Entry 8QFP (X-ray diffraction, 2.20 A resolution); this record covers chains A and B.

# Chain A (and B)
Name: Cysteine dioxygenase
Organism: Thermocatellispora tengchongensis
Notes: chain B of this document is another copy of the same molecule, construct and numbering; everything in this record applies to it too
UniProtKB: A0A840P3H4 (A0A840P3H4_9ACTN); residue numbers follow UniProt; this construct covers 1-184
Sequence (184 residues; each row starts with the number of its first residue):
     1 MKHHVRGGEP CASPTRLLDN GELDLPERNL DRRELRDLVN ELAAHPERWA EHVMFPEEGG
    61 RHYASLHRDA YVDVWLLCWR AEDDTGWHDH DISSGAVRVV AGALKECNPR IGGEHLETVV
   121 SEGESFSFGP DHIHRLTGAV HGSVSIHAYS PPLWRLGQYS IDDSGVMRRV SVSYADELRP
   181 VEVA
Not modelled in the structure: 1-21, 175-184 (chain B: 1-20, 175-184)
Ion coordination: Mg2+: E41 (shared with E22(B), D69(B) of chain B); Mn2+: H88, H90, H134 (together with chloride ion)

# Interface between chain A and chain B
Contacting residue pairs (50):
  D89(A) - R169(B)
  D91(A) - R155(B)  salt bridge
  D91(A) - R169(B)  salt bridge
  D91(A) - S171(B)
  I92(A) - R155(B)
  I92(A) - S171(B)
  P109(A) - G165(B)
  P109(A) - V166(B)
  P109(A) - M167(B)  hydrogen bond (backbone-backbone)
  R110(A) - S164(B)
  R110(A) - G165(B)
  R110(A) - V166(B)
  R110(A) - M167(B)
  I111(A) - R110(B)
  I111(A) - H115(B)
  I111(A) - G165(B)  hydrogen bond (backbone-backbone)
  I111(A) - M167(B)
  L116(A) - V166(B)  hydrophobic
  P130(A) - R169(B)
  D131(A) - R168(B)  salt bridge
  D131(A) - R169(B)  hydrogen bond (backbone-backbone)
  D131(A) - V170(B)
  I133(A) - M167(B)
  I133(A) - R168(B)
  R155(A) - I92(B)
  Y159(A) - Y159(B)
  Y159(A) - R169(B)
  I161(A) - I111(B)  hydrophobic
  S164(A) - R110(B)  hydrogen bond (backbone-side chain)
  G165(A) - R110(B)
  G165(A) - I111(B)  hydrogen bond (backbone-backbone)
  V166(A) - P109(B)
  V166(A) - R110(B)
  M167(A) - P109(B)  hydrogen bond (backbone-backbone)
  M167(A) - R110(B)
  M167(A) - I111(B)
  M167(A) - I133(B)
  M167(A) - M167(B)  hydrophobic
  R168(A) - D131(B)
  R168(A) - I133(B)
  R169(A) - D89(B)
  R169(A) - D91(B)  salt bridge
  R169(A) - P130(B)
  R169(A) - D131(B)  hydrogen bond (backbone-backbone)
  R169(A) - I133(B)
  R169(A) - Y159(B)
  R169(A) - R169(B)
  V170(A) - D131(B)
  S171(A) - D91(B)
  S171(A) - I92(B)
Also at the interface, not in a pair above, chain A (25 interface residues in all): N108, G112, G113, H115
Also at the interface, not in a pair above, chain B (24 interface residues in all): N108, G112, G113, I161

# Summary
Chain A and chain B form an interface of 25 and 24 residues respectively, with 7 hydrogen bonds and 4 salt
bridges. Polar pairs include D91(A)-R155(B), D91(A)-R169(B) and D131(A)-R168(B). H88(A), H90(A) and H134(A)
form the Mn2+ site.
Chain A and chain B are both Cysteine dioxygenase (Thermocatellispora tengchongensis); the structure,
Ergothioneine dioxygenase from Thermocatellispora tengchongensis in complex with manganese and in presence of
catalase anaerobic, was determined by X-ray diffraction together with 8QFL, 8QFM, 8QFN and 8QFQ from the same
study.
